PDB entry 6EF0 | electron microscopy, 4.43 A resolution (low resolution: residue-level contacts below are approximate; hydrogen-bond / salt-bridge calls are withheld) | chains I and J of the 14 polymer chains in the assembly

== Chain I ==
Protein: 26S proteasome regulatory subunit 4 homolog
From: Saccharomyces cerevisiae (strain ATCC 204508 / S288c)
UniProt: P40327 (PRS4_YEAST); residue numbers follow UniProt; this construct covers 166-436
Sequence (271 residues; row label = number of the first residue in the row):
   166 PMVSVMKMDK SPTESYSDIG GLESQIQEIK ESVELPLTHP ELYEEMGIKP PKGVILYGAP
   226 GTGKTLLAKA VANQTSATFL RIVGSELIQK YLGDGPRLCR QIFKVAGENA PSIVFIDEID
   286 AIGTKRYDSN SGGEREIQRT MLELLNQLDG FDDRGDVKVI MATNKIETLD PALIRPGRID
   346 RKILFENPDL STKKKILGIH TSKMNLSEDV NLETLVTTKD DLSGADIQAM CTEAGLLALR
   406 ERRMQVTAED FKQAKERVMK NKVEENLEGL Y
Small-molecule neighbours: ATP (adenosine-5'-triphosphate): Ile184, Gly185, Gly186, Ala224, Pro225, Gly226, Thr227, Gly228, Lys229, Thr230, Leu231, Asp282, Ile361, Gly389, Ala390, Gln393
Swiss-Prot annotation at these positions:
  - binding site (ATP): Gly223 to Thr230
  - cross-link (Glycyl lysine isopeptide (Lys-Gly)): Lys234 (interchain with G-Cter in ubiquitin), Lys255 (interchain with G-Cter in ubiquitin), Lys290 (interchain with G-Cter in ubiquitin)
  - mutagenesis: Lys229 (K229Q: 73% loss of ATPase activity)

== Chain J ==
Protein: 26S proteasome regulatory subunit 8 homolog
From: Saccharomyces cerevisiae (strain ATCC 204508 / S288c)
UniProt: Q01939 (PRS8_YEAST); residue numbers follow UniProt; this construct covers 130-405
Sequence (276 residues; numbered 130 to 405; the number before each row is that of its first residue):
   130 ADPLVSLMMV EKVPDSTYDM VGGLTKQIKE IKEVIELPVK HPELFESLGI AQPKGVILYG
   190 PPGTGKTLLA RAVAHHTDCK FIRVSGAELV QKYIGEGSRM VRELFVMARE HAPSIIFMDE
   250 IDSIGSTRVE GSGGGDSEVQ RTMLELLNQL DGFETSKNIK IIMATNRLDI LDPALLRPGR
   310 IDRKIEFPPP SVAARAEILR IHSRKMNLTR GINLRKVAEK MNGCSGADVK GVCTEAGMYA
   370 LRERRIHVTQ EDFELAVGKV MNKNQETAIS VAKLFK
Not modelled in the structure: 395-398
Small-molecule neighbours:
  - ATP (adenosine-5'-triphosphate), molecule 1: Met149, Val150, Gly151, Leu153, Pro191, Gly192, Thr193, Gly194, Lys195, Thr196, Leu197, Asp248, Glu249, Ile327, His331, Gly355, Ala356, Lys359
  - ATP, molecule 2: Leu273, Glu274, Asn277, Arg306, Arg309
Swiss-Prot annotation at these positions:
  - binding site (ATP): Gly189 to Thr196

== Chain I / chain J interface ==
Residue-residue contacts - 24 pairs, chain I then chain J:
  Gly226(I) with Arg306(J)
  Lys229(I) with Arg306(J)
  Thr230(I) with Gln278(J)
  Val248(I) with Glu274(J)
  Ser250(I) with Ser227(J); Arg231(J); Thr271(J)
  Glu251(I) with Arg231(J)
  Ile253(I) with Ile223(J)
  Lys255(I) with Tyr222(J); Glu225(J)
  Glu283(I) with Arg270(J)
  Lys330(I) with Thr256(J)
  Lys368(I) with Leu177(J); Gly178(J)
  Met369(I) with Ile179(J)
  Ala390(I) with Pro307(J)
  Asp391(I) with Pro307(J)
  Glu398(I) with Arg312(J)
  Leu401(I) with Glu162(J); Arg312(J)
  Arg422(I) with Arg312(J); Ile314(J)
  Asn426(I) with Lys313(J)
Other interface residues (no listed pair), chain I (29 interface residues in all): Pro225, Arg246, Asp282, Asp285, Arg291, Leu334, Gln393, Ala394, Thr397, Leu402, Leu404
Other interface residues (no listed pair), chain J (25 interface residues in all): Ala180, Tyr188, Gly224, Val258, Glu259, Glu267

== In short ==
29 residues of chain I and 25 residues of chain J are in contact. One ATP molecule is bound between chain I
and chain J. Chain J binds ATP.
Chain I is 26S proteasome regulatory subunit 4 homolog and chain J is 26S proteasome regulatory subunit 8
homolog, both from Saccharomyces cerevisiae (strain ATCC 204508 / S288c); the structure, Yeast 26S proteasome
bound to ubiquitinated substrate (1D* motor state), was determined by electron microscopy (same publication as
6EF1 and 6EF2).
